PDB entry 6Q2R | electron microscopy, 4.30 A resolution (low resolution: residue-level contacts below are approximate; hydrogen-bond / salt-bridge calls are withheld) | chains E and V of the 12 polymer chains in the assembly

# Chain E
Protein: Proto-oncogene tyrosine-protein kinase receptor Ret
Organism: Homo sapiens
Notes: EC 2.7.10.1
Reference sequence: P07949 (RET_HUMAN); residue numbers follow UniProt; this construct covers 29-635
Chain sequence (617 residues; each row starts with the number of its first residue):
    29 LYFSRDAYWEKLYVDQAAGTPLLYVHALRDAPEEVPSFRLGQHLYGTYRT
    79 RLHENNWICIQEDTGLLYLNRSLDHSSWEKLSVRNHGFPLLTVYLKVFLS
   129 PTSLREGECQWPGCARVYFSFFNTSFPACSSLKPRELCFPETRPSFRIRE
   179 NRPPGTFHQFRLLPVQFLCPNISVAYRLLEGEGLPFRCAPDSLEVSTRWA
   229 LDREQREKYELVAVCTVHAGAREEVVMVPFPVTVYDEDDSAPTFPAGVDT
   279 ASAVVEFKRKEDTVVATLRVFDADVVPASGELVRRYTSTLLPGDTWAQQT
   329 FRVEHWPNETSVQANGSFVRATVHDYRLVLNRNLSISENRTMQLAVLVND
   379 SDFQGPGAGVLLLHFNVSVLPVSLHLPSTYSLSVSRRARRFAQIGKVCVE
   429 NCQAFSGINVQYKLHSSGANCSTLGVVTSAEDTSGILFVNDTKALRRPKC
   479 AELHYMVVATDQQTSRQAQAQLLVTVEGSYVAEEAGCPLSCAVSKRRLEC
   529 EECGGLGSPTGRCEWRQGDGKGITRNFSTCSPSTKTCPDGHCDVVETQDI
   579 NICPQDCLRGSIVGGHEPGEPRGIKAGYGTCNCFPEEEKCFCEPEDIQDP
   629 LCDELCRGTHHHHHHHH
Not modelled in the structure: 129-136, 208-210, 247-250, 380-386, 623-645
Cystine bridges: Cys-137/Cys-142, Cys-157/Cys-197, Cys-166/Cys-243, Cys-426/Cys-430, Cys-449/Cys-478, Cys-515/Cys-531, Cys-519/Cys-541, Cys-528/Cys-558, Cys-565/Cys-581, Cys-570/Cys-585, Cys-609/Cys-620, Cys-611/Cys-618
Glycans and other covalent adducts: N-acetylglucosamine (NAG) linked to Asn-336, Asn-361, Asn-367, Asn-377, Asn-394, Asn-468
Construct notes: conflict His-114 (Arg in P07949); expression tag (636-645)
Metal / ion sites: Ca2+ site 1: Glu-178, Asn-179, Asp-230, Glu-232, Asp-267; Ca2+ site 2: Glu-232, Asp-264, Glu-265, Asp-267, Asp-302; Ca2+ site 3: Asp-266, Ser-268, Asp-300, Asp-302, Tyr-314, Asp-378; Ca2+ site 4: Thr-564, Asp-567, His-569, Glu-574, Asp-584
UniProt features mapped onto this chain:
  - binding site (Ca(2+)): Glu-178, Asn-179, Asp-230, Glu-232, Asp-264, Glu-265, Asp-266, Asp-267, Ser-268, Asp-300, Asp-302, Asp-378, Thr-564, Cys-565, Asp-567, His-569, Glu-574, Asp-584
  - site: Arg-587, Gly-588 (Breakpoint for translocation to form the TRIM27/RET oncogene)
  - glycosylation (N-linked (GlcNAc...) asparagine): Asn-98, Asn-151, Asn-199, Asn-336, Asn-343, Asn-361, Asn-367, Asn-377, Asn-394, Asn-448, Asn-468, Asn-554
  - natural variant: Ser-32 (S32L: In HSCR1), Leu-40 (L40P: In HSCR1), Pro-64 (P64L: In HSCR1), Arg-77 (R77C: In HSCR1), Gly-93 (G93S: In HSCR1; uncertain significance), His-114 (R114H: this construct carries the variant), Cys-142 (C142S: In HSCR1), Val-145 (V145G: In HSCR1), Pro-155 (P155L: In HSCR1), Cys-157 (C157Y: In HSCR1; uncertain significance), Arg-163 (R163Q: In a colorectal adenocarcinoma sample), Phe-174 (F174S: In HSCR1), 41 further natural variant entries in UniProt
  - mutagenesis: Tyr-36 (Y36S: Defects in maturation and processing), Tyr-41 (Y41A: Defects in maturation and processing), Trp-85 (W85A: Defects in maturation and processing)
What the authors report for this chain:
  - higher-order assembly contacts with a neighbouring Neurturin: Ser-507 to Ala-513

# Chain V
Protein: Neurturin
Organism: Homo sapiens
Reference sequence: Q99748 (NRTN_HUMAN); residues 96-197 here = UniProt positions 96-197
Chain sequence (102 residues; row label = number of the first residue in the row):
    96 ARLGARPCGLRELEVRVSELGLGYASDETVLFRYCAGACEAAARVYDLGL
   146 RRLRQRRRLRRERVRAQPCCRPTAYEDEVSFLDAHSRYHTVHELSARECA
   196 CV
Not modelled in the structure: 96-99
Cystine bridges: Cys-103/Cys-165, Cys-130/Cys-194, Cys-134/Cys-196
UniProt features mapped onto this chain:
  - binding site (heparan sulfate group): Arg-149, Arg-158, Arg-160, Gln-162
  - natural variant: Ala-96 (A96S: May contribute to Hirschsprung disease in patients carrying a RET mutation)
  - mutagenesis: Arg-158 to Gln-162 (Strongly decreased binding to heparan sulfate)
What the authors report for this chain:
  - higher-order assembly contacts with a neighbouring Proto-oncogene tyrosine-protein kinase receptor Ret: Arg-101, Arg-106
  - mutagenesis - R101E/R155E: increased localization to EEA1
  - mutagenesis - R101E/R155E: abolished binding to Proto-oncogene tyrosine-protein kinase receptor Ret (chain E)

# How chain E and chain V interact
Contacting residue pairs (8):
  Arg-415(E) with Glu-107(V)
  Tyr-508(E) with Leu-105(V)
  Val-509(E) with Leu-105(V); Glu-107(V)
  Ala-510(E) with Arg-101(V); Leu-105(V)
  Glu-511(E) with Arg-101(V)
  Arg-540(E) with Glu-107(V)
Other interface residues (no listed pair), chain E (7 interface residues in all): Ala-513
Other interface residues (no listed pair), chain V (4 interface residues in all): Arg-106

# In short
7 residues of chain E face 4 of chain V across their interface. N-acetylglucosamine is covalently linked to
Asn-336(E), Asn-361(E), Asn-367(E), Asn-377(E), Asn-394(E) and Asn-468(E). From the paper: R101E/R155E of
chain V increase localization to EEA1; higher-order assembly contacts with a neighbouring Proto-oncogene
tyrosine-protein kinase receptor Ret through Arg-101(V) and Arg-106(V).
Chain E is Proto-oncogene tyrosine-protein kinase receptor Ret and chain V is Neurturin, both from Homo
sapiens; the structure, Cryo-EM structure of RET/GFRa2/NRTN extracellular complex in the tetrameric form, was
determined by electron microscopy, deposited together with 6Q2J, 6Q2N, 6Q2O and 6Q2S.
